PDB entry 6UT5 | electron microscopy, 2.44 A resolution | chains A and B of the 7 polymer chains in the assembly

# Chain A (and B)
Molecule: GTPase subunit of restriction endonuclease
From: Thermococcus gammatolerans
Notes: chain B of this document is another copy of the same molecule, construct and numbering; everything in this record applies to it too
Reference sequence: C5A3Z3 (C5A3Z3_THEGJ); residues 1-613 here = UniProt positions 1-613
Sequence (613 residues; each row starts with the number of its first residue):
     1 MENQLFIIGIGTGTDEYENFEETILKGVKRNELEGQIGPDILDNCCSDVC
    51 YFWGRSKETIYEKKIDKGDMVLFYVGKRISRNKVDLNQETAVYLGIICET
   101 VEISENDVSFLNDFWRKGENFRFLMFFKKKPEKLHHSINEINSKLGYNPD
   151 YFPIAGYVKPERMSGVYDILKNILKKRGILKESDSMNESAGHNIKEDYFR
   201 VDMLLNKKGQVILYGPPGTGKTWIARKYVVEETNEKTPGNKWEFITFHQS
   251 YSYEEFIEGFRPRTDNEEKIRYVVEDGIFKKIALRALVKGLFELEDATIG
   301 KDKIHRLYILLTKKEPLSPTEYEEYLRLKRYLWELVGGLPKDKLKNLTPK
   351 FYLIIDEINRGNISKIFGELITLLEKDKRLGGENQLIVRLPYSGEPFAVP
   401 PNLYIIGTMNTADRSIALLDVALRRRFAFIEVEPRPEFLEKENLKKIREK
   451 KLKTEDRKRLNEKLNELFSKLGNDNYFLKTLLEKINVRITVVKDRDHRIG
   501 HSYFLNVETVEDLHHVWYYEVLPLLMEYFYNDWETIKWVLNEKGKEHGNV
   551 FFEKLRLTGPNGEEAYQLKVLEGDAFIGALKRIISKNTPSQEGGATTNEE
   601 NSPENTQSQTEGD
Disordered / not traced: 1-190, 586-613
Metal / ion sites: Mg2+: Thr222, Asp356 (together with GTP-gamma-S)
Residues lining bound ligands: GTP-gamma-S (GSP; 5'-guanosine-diphosphate-monothiophosphate): Asn193, Pro216, Pro217, Gly218, Thr219, Gly220, Lys221, Thr222, Trp223, Glu357, Thr408, Asn410, Phe438, Ile447, Lys450, His501, Ser502, Leu505
From the paper describing this entry:
  - catalytic residues: Glu357, Asn410, Asp413
  - Mg2+ coordination: Asp356
  - mutagenesis - N410A, D413A: abolished catalytic activity with McrBC 5-methylcytosine restriction system component
  - binding site for the ligand GDP: Asn410
  - binding site for GTP-gamma-S: Asn193, Thr219
  - specificity-determining residues: Asn193
  - mutagenesis - R360A, R414A, D420A, R424A, E527A, Y530A: increased catalytic activity
  - mutagenesis - K221A, T222A, D356A, N410A, D413A, R425A, R426A: decreased catalytic activity
  - mutagenesis - W223A, D356A, R425A, R426A: decreased stability
  - mutagenesis - W223A: abolished catalytic activity
  - mutagenesis - E375A, D377A, K378A: unchanged catalytic activity

# Chain A / chain B interface
Contacting residue pairs (46; chain A residue first):
  Pro217(A) with Arg425(B)
  Arg226(A) with Lys378(B); Asn384(B)
  Thr246(A) with Thr372(B), hydrogen bond; Arg426(B)
  His248(A) with Ser364(B)
  Ser250(A) with Ser364(B)
  Glu255(A) with Glu369(B)
  Arg261(A) with Pro391(B); Tyr392(B)
  Pro262(A) with Phe260(B)
  Thr264(A) with Phe260(B); Tyr272(B)
  Glu268(A) with Arg271(B); Tyr272(B), hydrogen bond (backbone-backbone)
  Lys269(A) with Tyr272(B)
  Ile270(A) with Phe260(B), hydrophobic; Tyr272(B)
  Lys314(A) with Arg389(B), hydrogen bond (backbone-side chain)
  Glu315(A) with Arg389(B), salt bridge
  Pro316(A) with Arg389(B); Gly394(B)
  Arg360(A) with Val421(B); Arg424(B)
  Tyr503(A) with Arg425(B)
  His515(A) with Met203(B); Leu204(B); Lys207(B), hydrogen bond
  Leu524(A) with Arg425(B)
  Glu527(A) with Ala417(B)
  Leu555(A) with Thr490(B)
  Leu557(A) with Arg488(B); Val491(B)
  Thr558(A) with Trp538(B), hydrogen bond (backbone-side chain)
  Gly559(A) with Val491(B); Trp538(B)
  Pro560(A) with Val492(B); Glu534(B); Thr535(B); Trp538(B); Lys543(B)
  Glu563(A) with Val491(B); Val492(B)
  Ala565(A) with Thr490(B); Val491(B), hydrophobic
  Gln567(A) with Arg495(B), hydrogen bond
Interface residues without a listed pair, chain A (37 interface residues in all): Pro238, Phe244, Gln249, Arg263, Glu267, Asn410, Asp413, Glu520, Asn561
Interface residues without a listed pair, chain B (35 interface residues in all): Lys208, Ile270, Val273, Gly368, Leu386, Val487

# Summary
37 residues of chain A face 35 of chain B across their interface, with 6 hydrogen bonds and 1 salt bridge.
Polar contacts include Glu315(A)-Arg389(B), Thr246(A)-Thr372(B) and Lys314(A)-Arg389(B). The paper reports
catalytic residues Glu357(A), Asn410(A) and Asp413(A); K221A, T222A and D356A of chain A, among others, reduce
catalytic activity; 17 substitutions were tested in all.
Both chains are GTPase subunit of restriction endonuclease (Thermococcus gammatolerans). Entry 6UT5 (Cryo-EM
structure of the Thermococcus gammatolerans McrBC complex) was determined by electron microscopy (same
publication as 6UT3, 6UT4, 6UT6, 6UT7 and 6UT8).
